4ATF - chain A; structure by X-ray diffraction, 1.90 A resolution.

# Chain A
Molecule: Beta-agarase B
Source organism: Zobellia galactanivorans
Notes: EC 3.2.1.81; fragment: catalytic domain, residues 53-353
Reference sequence: Q9RGX8 (Q9RGX8_ZOBGA); residues 53-353 here = UniProt positions 53-353
Sequence (308 residues; row label = number of the first residue in the row):
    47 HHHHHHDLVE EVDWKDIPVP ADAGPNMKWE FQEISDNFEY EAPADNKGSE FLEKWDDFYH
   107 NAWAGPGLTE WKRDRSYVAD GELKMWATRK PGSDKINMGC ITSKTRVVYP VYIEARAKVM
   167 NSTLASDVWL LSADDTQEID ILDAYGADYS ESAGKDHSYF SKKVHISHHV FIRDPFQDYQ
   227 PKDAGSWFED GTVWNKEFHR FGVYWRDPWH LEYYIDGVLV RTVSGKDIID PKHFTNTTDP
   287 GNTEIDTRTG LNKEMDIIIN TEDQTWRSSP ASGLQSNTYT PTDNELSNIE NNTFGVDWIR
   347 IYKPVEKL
Unresolved in the structure: 47-58, 354
Construct notes: expression tag (47-52, 354); engineered mutation Asp189 (Glu in Q9RGX8)
Ion coordination: Na+: Asn83, Glu85, Gly127, Asp343
UniProt features mapped onto this chain:
  - active site: Glu184 (Nucleophile)
  - binding site (substrate): Tyr105 to Asn107, Asp181, His215, Arg219, Asp224, Gln226, Glu308
From the paper describing this entry:
  - mutagenesis - E189D: abolished catalytic activity
  - conformationally variable residues (loop rearrangement): Ile218 to Gln223
  - binding site for 3,6-anhydro-alpha-L-galactopyranose: Arg219, Phe222, Gln226, Trp233, Gln310
  - binding site for beta-D-galactopyranose: Trp109, Tyr205, Gln226, Trp233, Trp312

# Overview
The Na+ site is built by Asn83, Glu85, Gly127 and Asp343. UniProt lists active-site residue Glu184 and 9
substrate-binding residues. From the paper: a binding site for 3,6-anhydro-alpha-L-galactopyranose at Arg219,
Phe222 and Gln226 among others; E189D abolishes catalytic activity.
Chain A is Beta-agarase B (Zobellia galactanivorans); the structure, Crystal structure of inactivated mutant
beta-agarase B in complex with agaro-octaose, was determined by X-ray diffraction (same publication as 4ASM
and 4ATE).
